PDB entry 6UUC | X-ray diffraction, 4.10 A resolution (low resolution: residue-level contacts below are approximate; hydrogen-bond / salt-bridge calls are withheld) | chains CCC and DDD of the 9 polymer chains in the assembly

== Chain CCC ==
Name: DNA-directed RNA polymerase subunit beta
Source organism: Escherichia coli
Notes: EC 2.7.7.6
Reference sequence: P0A8V4 (RPOB_ECO57); residues 1-1342 here = UniProt positions 1-1342
Chain sequence (1342 residues; numbered 1 to 1342; the number before each row is that of its first residue):
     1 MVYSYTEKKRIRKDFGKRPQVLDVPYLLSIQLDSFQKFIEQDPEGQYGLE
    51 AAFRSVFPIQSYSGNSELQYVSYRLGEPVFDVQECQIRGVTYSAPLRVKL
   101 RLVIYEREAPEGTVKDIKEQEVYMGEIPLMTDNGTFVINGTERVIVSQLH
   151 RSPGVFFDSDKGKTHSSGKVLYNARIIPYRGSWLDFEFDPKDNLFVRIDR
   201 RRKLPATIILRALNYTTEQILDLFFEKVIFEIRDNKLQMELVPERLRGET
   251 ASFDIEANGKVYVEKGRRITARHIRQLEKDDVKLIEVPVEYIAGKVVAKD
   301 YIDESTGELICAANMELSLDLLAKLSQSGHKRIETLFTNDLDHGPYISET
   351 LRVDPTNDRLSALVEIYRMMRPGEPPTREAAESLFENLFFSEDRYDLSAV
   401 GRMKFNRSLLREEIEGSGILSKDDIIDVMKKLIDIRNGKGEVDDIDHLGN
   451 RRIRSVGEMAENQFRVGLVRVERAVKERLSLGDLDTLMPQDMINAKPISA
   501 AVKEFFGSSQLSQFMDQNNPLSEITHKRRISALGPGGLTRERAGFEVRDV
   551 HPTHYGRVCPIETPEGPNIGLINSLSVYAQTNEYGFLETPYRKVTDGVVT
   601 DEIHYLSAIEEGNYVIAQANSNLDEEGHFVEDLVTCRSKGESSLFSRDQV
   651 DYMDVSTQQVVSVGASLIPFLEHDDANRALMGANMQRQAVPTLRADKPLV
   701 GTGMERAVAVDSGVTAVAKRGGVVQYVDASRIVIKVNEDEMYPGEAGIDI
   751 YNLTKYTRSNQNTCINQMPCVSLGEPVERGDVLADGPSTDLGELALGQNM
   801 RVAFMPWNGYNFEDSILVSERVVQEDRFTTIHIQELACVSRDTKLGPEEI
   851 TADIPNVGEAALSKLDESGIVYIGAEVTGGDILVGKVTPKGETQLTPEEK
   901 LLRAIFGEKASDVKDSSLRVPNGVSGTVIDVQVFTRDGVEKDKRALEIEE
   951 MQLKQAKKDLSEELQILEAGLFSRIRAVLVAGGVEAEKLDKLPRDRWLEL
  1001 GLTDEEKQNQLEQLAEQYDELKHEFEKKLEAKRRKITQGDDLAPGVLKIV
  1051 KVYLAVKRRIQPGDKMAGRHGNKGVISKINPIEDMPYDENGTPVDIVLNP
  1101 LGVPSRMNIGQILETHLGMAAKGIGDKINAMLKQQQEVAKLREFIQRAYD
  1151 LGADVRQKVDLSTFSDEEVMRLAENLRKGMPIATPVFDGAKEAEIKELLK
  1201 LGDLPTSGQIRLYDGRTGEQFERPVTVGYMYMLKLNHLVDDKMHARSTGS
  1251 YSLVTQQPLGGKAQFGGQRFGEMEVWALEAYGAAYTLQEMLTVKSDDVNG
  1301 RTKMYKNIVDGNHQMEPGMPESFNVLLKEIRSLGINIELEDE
Unresolved in the structure: 1-2
UniProt features mapped onto this chain:
  - modified residue (N6-acetyllysine): Lys1022, Lys1200
Small-molecule neighbours: ATP: Glu813, Ser1105, Arg1106

== Chain DDD ==
Name: DNA-directed RNA polymerase subunit beta'
Source organism: Escherichia coli
Notes: EC 2.7.7.6
Reference sequence: P0A8T7 (RPOC_ECOLI); numbering as in UniProt (aligned over 1-1407)
Chain sequence (1407 residues; row label = number of the first residue in the row):
     1 MKDLLKFLKAQTKTEEFDAIKIALASPDMIRSWSFGEVKKPETINYRTFK
    51 PERDGLFCARIFGPVKDYECLCGKYKRLKHRGVICEKCGVEVTQTKVRRE
   101 RMGHIELASPTAHIWFLKSLPSRIGLLLDMPLRDIERVLYFESYVVIEGG
   151 MTNLERQQILTEEQYLDALEEFGDEFDAKMGAEAIQALLKSMDLEQECEQ
   201 LREELNETNSETKRKKLTKRIKLLEAFVQSGNKPEWMILTVLPVLPPDLR
   251 PLVPLDGGRFATSDLNDLYRRVINRNNRLKRLLDLAAPDIIVRNEKRMLQ
   301 EAVDALLDNGRRGRAITGSNKRPLKSLADMIKGKQGRFRQNLLGKRVDYS
   351 GRSVITVGPYLRLHQCGLPKKMALELFKPFIYGKLELRGLATTIKAAKKM
   401 VEREEAVVWDILDEVIREHPVLLNRAPTLHRLGIQAFEPVLIEGKAIQLH
   451 PLVCAAYNADFDGDQMAVHVPLTLEAQLEARALMMSTNNILSPANGEPII
   501 VPSQDVVLGLYYMTRDCVNAKGEGMVLTGPKEAERLYRSGLASLHARVKV
   551 RITEYEKDANGELVAKTSLKDTTVGRAILWMIVPKGLPYSIVNQALGKKA
   601 ISKMLNTCYRILGLKPTVIFADQIMYTGFAYAARSGASVGIDDMVIPEKK
   651 HEIISEAEAEVAEIQEQFQSGLVTAGERYNKVIDIWAAANDRVSKAMMDN
   701 LQTETVINRDGQEEKQVSFNSIYMMADSGARGSAAQIRQLAGMRGLMAKP
   751 DGSIIETPITANFREGLNVLQYFISTHGARKGLADTALKTANSGYLTRRL
   801 VDVAQDLVVTEDDCGTHEGIMMTPVIEGGDVKEPLRDRVLGRVTAEDVLK
   851 PGTADILVPRNTLLHEQWCDLLEENSVDAVKVRSVVSCDTDFGVCAHCYG
   901 RDLARGHIINKGEAIGVIAAQSIGEPGTQLTMRTFHIGGAASRAAAESSI
   951 QVKNKGSIKLSNVKSVVNSSGKLVITSRNTELKLIDEFGRTKESYKVPYG
  1001 AVLAKGDGEQVAGGETVANWDPHTMPVITEVSGFVRFTDMIDGQTITRQT
  1051 DELTGLSSLVVLDSAERTAGGKDLRPALKIVDAQGNDVLIPGTDMPAQYF
  1101 LPGKAIVQLEDGVQISSGDTLARIPQESGGTKDITGGLPRVADLFEARRP
  1151 KEPAILAEISGIVSFGKETKGKRRLVITPVDGSDPYEEMIPKWRQLNVFE
  1201 GERVERGDVISDGPEAPHDILRLRGVHAVTRYIVNEVQDVYRLQGVKIND
  1251 KHIEVIVRQMLRKATIVNAGSSDFLEGEQVEYSRVKIANRELEANGKVGA
  1301 TYSRDLLGITKASLATESFISAASFQETTRVLTEAAVAGKRDELRGLKEN
  1351 VIVGRLIPAGTGYAYHQDRMRRRAAGEAPAAPQVTAEDASASLAELLNAG
  1401 LGGSDNE
Unresolved in the structure: 1-14, 932-943, 1377-1407
UniProt features mapped onto this chain:
  - binding site (Zn(2+)): Cys70, Cys72, Cys85, Cys88, Cys814, Cys888, Cys895, Cys898
  - binding site (Mg(2+)): Asp460, Asp462, Asp464
  - modified residue: Lys983 (N6-acetyllysine)
  - mutagenesis: Gln504 (Q504P: Resistant to antibiotics salinamide A and B), Asn690 (N690D: Resistant to antibiotics salinamide A and B), Met697 (M697V: Resistant to antibiotics salinamide A and B), Ala735 (A735T: Resistant to antibiotics salinamide A and B), Arg738 (R738C/H/P/S: Resistant to antibiotics salinamide A and B), Ala748 (A748E: Resistant to antibiotics salinamide A and B), Pro758 (P758S/T: Resistant to antibiotics salinamide A and B), Phe763 (F763C: Resistant to antibiotics salinamide A and B), Ser775 (S775A: Resistant to antibiotics salinamide A and B), Ala779 (A779T/V: Resistant to antibiotics salinamide A and B), Arg780 (R780C: Resistant to antibiotics salinamide A and B), Gly782 (G782A/C: Resistant to antibiotics salinamide A and B), 1 further mutagenesis entry in UniProt
Ion coordination: Zn2+ site 1: Cys72, Cys85, Cys88; Mg2+: Asp460, Asp462, Asp464 (shared with 1 residue of chain 333); Zn2+ site 2: Cys814, Cys895
Small-molecule neighbours: ATP: Arg425, Asn458, Asp460, Arg731

== How chain CCC and chain DDD interact ==
Contacting residue pairs (349):
  Ser167(CCC) - Ser1064(DDD)
  Ser167(CCC) - Ala1065(DDD)
  Gly168(CCC) - Ala1065(DDD)
  Lys169(CCC) - Ala1065(DDD)
  Arg268(CCC) - Arg1048(DDD)
  Asp340(CCC) - Thr1068(DDD)
  Phe545(CCC) - Asp785(DDD)
  Arg548(CCC) - Arg780(DDD)
  Arg548(CCC) - Leu788(DDD)
  Asp549(CCC) - Pro750(DDD)
  Val550(CCC) - Thr776(DDD)
  Val550(CCC) - His777(DDD)
  Val550(CCC) - Arg780(DDD)
  His551(CCC) - Phe773(DDD)
  Pro552(CCC) - Phe773(DDD)
  Pro552(CCC) - His777(DDD)
  Tyr555(CCC) - Phe773(DDD)
  Cys559(CCC) - Arg780(DDD)
  Pro560(CCC) - Thr776(DDD)
  Pro560(CCC) - Arg780(DDD)
  Ile561(CCC) - Tyr772(DDD)
  Ile561(CCC) - Arg780(DDD)
  Glu562(CCC) - Arg780(DDD)
  Thr563(CCC) - Arg780(DDD)
  Asn573(CCC) - Arg780(DDD)
  Gln618(CCC) - Asn768(DDD)
  Gln618(CCC) - Val769(DDD)
  Gln618(CCC) - Leu770(DDD)
  Asn620(CCC) - Asn768(DDD)
  Asn620(CCC) - Val769(DDD)
  Glu641(CCC) - Lys749(DDD)
  Thr657(CCC) - Val769(DDD)
  Val660(CCC) - Val769(DDD)
  Val660(CCC) - Phe773(DDD)
  Leu671(CCC) - Tyr772(DDD)
  Glu672(CCC) - Leu767(DDD)
  His673(CCC) - Phe763(DDD)
  His673(CCC) - Arg764(DDD)
  His673(CCC) - Glu765(DDD)
  His673(CCC) - Gly766(DDD)
  Asp674(CCC) - Phe763(DDD)
  Asp674(CCC) - Tyr772(DDD)
  Asp675(CCC) - Arg744(DDD)
  Asp675(CCC) - Phe763(DDD)
  Asp675(CCC) - Tyr772(DDD)
  Ala676(CCC) - Tyr772(DDD)
  Ala676(CCC) - Ala779(DDD)
  Asn677(CCC) - Ala779(DDD)
  Asn677(CCC) - Leu783(DDD)
  Ala679(CCC) - Tyr772(DDD)
  Phe804(CCC) - Ala637(DDD)
  Phe804(CCC) - Ser638(DDD)
  Met805(CCC) - Ala637(DDD)
  Pro806(CCC) - Asp505(DDD)
  Pro806(CCC) - Ala632(DDD)
  Pro806(CCC) - Ala633(DDD)
  Pro806(CCC) - Ala637(DDD)
  Trp807(CCC) - Ala633(DDD)
  Asn808(CCC) - Pro359(DDD)
  Asn808(CCC) - Phe629(DDD)
  Asn808(CCC) - Ala633(DDD)
  Gly809(CCC) - Val357(DDD)
  Gly809(CCC) - Pro359(DDD)
  Gly809(CCC) - Phe629(DDD)
  Tyr810(CCC) - Val357(DDD)
  Tyr810(CCC) - Pro359(DDD)
  Tyr810(CCC) - Tyr360(DDD)
  Asn811(CCC) - Asp505(DDD)
  Phe812(CCC) - Val357(DDD)
  Phe812(CCC) - Phe461(DDD)
  Phe812(CCC) - Ser503(DDD)
  Phe812(CCC) - Gln504(DDD)
  Phe812(CCC) - Phe629(DDD)
  Glu813(CCC) - Asp460(DDD)
  Glu813(CCC) - Phe461(DDD)
  Glu813(CCC) - Asp462(DDD)
  Glu813(CCC) - Gln504(DDD)
  Asp814(CCC) - Phe461(DDD)
  Asp814(CCC) - Arg731(DDD)
  Ser815(CCC) - Val357(DDD)
  Ser815(CCC) - Phe461(DDD)
  Arg841(CCC) - Asp256(DDD)
  Arg841(CCC) - Gly257(DDD)
  Gln894(CCC) - Glu69(DDD)
  Gln894(CCC) - Arg77(DDD)
  Pro1062(CCC) - Ala446(DDD)
  Gly1063(CCC) - Val354(DDD)
  Gly1063(CCC) - Ala446(DDD)
  Val1075(CCC) - Val354(DDD)
  Val1075(CCC) - Ile355(DDD)
  Val1075(CCC) - Asp462(DDD)
  Val1075(CCC) - Gly463(DDD)
  Ile1076(CCC) - Thr356(DDD)
  Ser1077(CCC) - Thr356(DDD)
  Ser1077(CCC) - Val357(DDD)
  Asn1099(CCC) - Gln504(DDD)
  Asn1099(CCC) - Asp505(DDD)
  Pro1100(CCC) - Ala637(DDD)
  Pro1100(CCC) - Val639(DDD)
  Pro1100(CCC) - Met725(DDD)
  Leu1101(CCC) - Gln504(DDD)
  Leu1101(CCC) - Asp505(DDD)
  Leu1101(CCC) - Met725(DDD)
  Leu1101(CCC) - Arg731(DDD)
  Ser1105(CCC) - Arg731(DDD)
  Arg1106(CCC) - Arg731(DDD)
  Met1107(CCC) - Gln736(DDD)
  Met1107(CCC) - Phe763(DDD)
  Ile1109(CCC) - Met644(DDD)
  Ile1112(CCC) - Val639(DDD)
  Leu1113(CCC) - Ile641(DDD)
  His1116(CCC) - Ile641(DDD)
  Phe1187(CCC) - Leu767(DDD)
  Phe1187(CCC) - Asn768(DDD)
  Phe1187(CCC) - Tyr772(DDD)
  Glu1192(CCC) - Arg764(DDD)
  Lys1196(CCC) - Ile641(DDD)
  Lys1196(CCC) - Asp642(DDD)
  Gln1209(CCC) - Ser638(DDD)
  Gln1209(CCC) - Gly640(DDD)
  Gln1209(CCC) - Asp643(DDD)
  Glu1219(CCC) - Arg634(DDD)
  Phe1221(CCC) - Ala633(DDD)
  Phe1221(CCC) - Arg634(DDD)
  Glu1222(CCC) - Tyr512(DDD)
  Glu1222(CCC) - Tyr537(DDD)
  Glu1222(CCC) - Leu544(DDD)
  Glu1222(CCC) - Arg634(DDD)
  Glu1222(CCC) - Ser635(DDD)
  Arg1223(CCC) - Tyr512(DDD)
  Arg1223(CCC) - Ser635(DDD)
  Arg1223(CCC) - Gly636(DDD)
  Arg1223(CCC) - Ala637(DDD)
  Arg1223(CCC) - Ser721(DDD)
  Arg1223(CCC) - Met724(DDD)
  Pro1224(CCC) - Gly636(DDD)
  Pro1224(CCC) - Ser638(DDD)
  Val1225(CCC) - Gly636(DDD)
  Val1225(CCC) - Ser638(DDD)
  Thr1226(CCC) - Ser638(DDD)
  Thr1226(CCC) - Val639(DDD)
  Thr1226(CCC) - Gly640(DDD)
  Val1239(CCC) - Lys445(DDD)
  Asp1240(CCC) - Lys445(DDD)
  Lys1242(CCC) - Arg352(DDD)
  Lys1242(CCC) - Gln465(DDD)
  Met1243(CCC) - Arg352(DDD)
  Met1243(CCC) - Ser353(DDD)
  Met1243(CCC) - Pro369(DDD)
  Met1243(CCC) - Met372(DDD)
  Met1243(CCC) - Lys445(DDD)
  His1244(CCC) - Gly351(DDD)
  His1244(CCC) - Arg352(DDD)
  His1244(CCC) - Met372(DDD)
  Ala1245(CCC) - Ser350(DDD)
  Ala1245(CCC) - Met372(DDD)
  Ala1245(CCC) - Glu375(DDD)
  Arg1246(CCC) - Asp348(DDD)
  Arg1246(CCC) - Tyr349(DDD)
  Arg1246(CCC) - Ser350(DDD)
  Arg1246(CCC) - Leu376(DDD)
  Ser1247(CCC) - Asp348(DDD)
  Ser1247(CCC) - Tyr349(DDD)
  Ser1247(CCC) - Glu375(DDD)
  Ser1247(CCC) - Leu376(DDD)
  Ser1247(CCC) - Lys378(DDD)
  Thr1248(CCC) - Tyr349(DDD)
  Tyr1251(CCC) - Asp348(DDD)
  Leu1253(CCC) - Arg99(DDD)
  Val1254(CCC) - Arg99(DDD)
  Val1254(CCC) - Asp248(DDD)
  Val1254(CCC) - Leu249(DDD)
  Thr1255(CCC) - Asn341(DDD)
  Gln1256(CCC) - Arg99(DDD)
  Gln1257(CCC) - Asn341(DDD)
  Gln1257(CCC) - Gly344(DDD)
  Gln1257(CCC) - Lys345(DDD)
  Gln1257(CCC) - Arg346(DDD)
  Pro1258(CCC) - Arg346(DDD)
  Pro1258(CCC) - Val347(DDD)
  Pro1258(CCC) - Asp348(DDD)
  Leu1259(CCC) - Arg346(DDD)
  Phe1265(CCC) - Glu375(DDD)
  Gly1267(CCC) - Arg346(DDD)
  Gly1267(CCC) - Val347(DDD)
  Gly1267(CCC) - Ser350(DDD)
  Gln1268(CCC) - Lys345(DDD)
  Gln1268(CCC) - Arg346(DDD)
  Gln1268(CCC) - Val347(DDD)
  Gln1268(CCC) - Ser350(DDD)
  Gln1268(CCC) - Gly351(DDD)
  Gln1268(CCC) - Arg352(DDD)
  Arg1269(CCC) - Arg339(DDD)
  Arg1269(CCC) - Gln340(DDD)
  Arg1269(CCC) - Gly344(DDD)
  Arg1269(CCC) - Lys345(DDD)
  Arg1269(CCC) - Arg346(DDD)
  Phe1270(CCC) - Gly344(DDD)
  Phe1270(CCC) - Lys345(DDD)
  Phe1270(CCC) - Ile434(DDD)
  Gly1271(CCC) - Gly344(DDD)
  Glu1272(CCC) - Arg339(DDD)
  Glu1272(CCC) - Leu343(DDD)
  Glu1272(CCC) - Arg798(DDD)
  Met1273(CCC) - Thr428(DDD)
  Glu1274(CCC) - Asn424(DDD)
  Glu1274(CCC) - Thr428(DDD)
  Val1275(CCC) - Leu343(DDD)
  Trp1276(CCC) - Arg798(DDD)
  Trp1276(CCC) - Val801(DDD)
  Trp1276(CCC) - Gln805(DDD)
  Trp1276(CCC) - Val917(DDD)
  Trp1276(CCC) - Gln921(DDD)
  Ala1277(CCC) - Thr428(DDD)
  Ala1277(CCC) - Arg431(DDD)
  Ala1277(CCC) - Gln921(DDD)
  Leu1278(CCC) - Met484(DDD)
  Glu1279(CCC) - Gln805(DDD)
  Glu1279(CCC) - Ala914(DDD)
  Glu1279(CCC) - Val917(DDD)
  Glu1279(CCC) - Leu1347(DDD)
  Glu1279(CCC) - Val1351(DDD)
  Ala1280(CCC) - Arg431(DDD)
  Ala1280(CCC) - Ile918(DDD)
  Ala1280(CCC) - Gln921(DDD)
  Tyr1281(CCC) - Arg431(DDD)
  Tyr1281(CCC) - Leu432(DDD)
  Tyr1281(CCC) - Ile434(DDD)
  Tyr1281(CCC) - Gln435(DDD)
  Tyr1281(CCC) - Leu483(DDD)
  Tyr1281(CCC) - Met484(DDD)
  Tyr1281(CCC) - Asn489(DDD)
  Gly1282(CCC) - Gly1360(DDD)
  Gly1282(CCC) - Thr1361(DDD)
  Ala1283(CCC) - Glu479(DDD)
  Ala1283(CCC) - Leu483(DDD)
  Ala1283(CCC) - Met484(DDD)
  Ala1283(CCC) - Thr1361(DDD)
  Ala1284(CCC) - Glu479(DDD)
  Ala1284(CCC) - Leu1356(DDD)
  Ala1284(CCC) - Ile1357(DDD)
  Ala1284(CCC) - Thr1361(DDD)
  Ala1284(CCC) - Gly1362(DDD)
  Tyr1285(CCC) - Glu475(DDD)
  Tyr1285(CCC) - Glu479(DDD)
  Tyr1285(CCC) - Leu1356(DDD)
  Tyr1285(CCC) - Thr1361(DDD)
  Thr1286(CCC) - Leu422(DDD)
  Thr1286(CCC) - Ala476(DDD)
  Thr1286(CCC) - Glu479(DDD)
  Leu1287(CCC) - Val1351(DDD)
  Leu1287(CCC) - Ile1357(DDD)
  Gln1288(CCC) - Gly1354(DDD)
  Gln1288(CCC) - Arg1355(DDD)
  Gln1288(CCC) - Leu1356(DDD)
  Glu1289(CCC) - Val470(DDD)
  Glu1289(CCC) - Pro471(DDD)
  Glu1289(CCC) - Leu472(DDD)
  Glu1289(CCC) - Thr473(DDD)
  Glu1289(CCC) - Ala476(DDD)
  Met1290(CCC) - Val347(DDD)
  Met1290(CCC) - His469(DDD)
  Leu1291(CCC) - Lys345(DDD)
  Leu1291(CCC) - Val1351(DDD)
  Thr1292(CCC) - Gly1354(DDD)
  Val1293(CCC) - Asp348(DDD)
  Lys1294(CCC) - Val347(DDD)
  Lys1294(CCC) - Asp348(DDD)
  Lys1294(CCC) - Tyr349(DDD)
  Lys1294(CCC) - Val470(DDD)
  Lys1294(CCC) - Leu472(DDD)
  Ser1295(CCC) - Lys345(DDD)
  Ser1295(CCC) - Arg346(DDD)
  Asp1296(CCC) - Lys345(DDD)
  Met1304(CCC) - Thr473(DDD)
  Tyr1305(CCC) - Tyr349(DDD)
  Tyr1305(CCC) - Pro379(DDD)
  Tyr1305(CCC) - Tyr382(DDD)
  Ile1308(CCC) - Pro379(DDD)
  Ile1308(CCC) - Phe380(DDD)
  Ile1308(CCC) - Leu472(DDD)
  Val1309(CCC) - Pro379(DDD)
  Val1309(CCC) - Tyr382(DDD)
  Val1309(CCC) - Gly383(DDD)
  His1313(CCC) - Phe380(DDD)
  His1313(CCC) - Leu472(DDD)
  His1313(CCC) - Thr473(DDD)
  His1313(CCC) - Leu474(DDD)
  His1313(CCC) - Glu475(DDD)
  His1313(CCC) - Gln477(DDD)
  Gly1318(CCC) - Glu15(DDD)
  Met1319(CCC) - Glu15(DDD)
  Met1319(CCC) - Phe17(DDD)
  Met1319(CCC) - Val1353(DDD)
  Pro1320(CCC) - Lys345(DDD)
  Pro1320(CCC) - Val1353(DDD)
  Pro1320(CCC) - Gly1354(DDD)
  Ser1322(CCC) - Asn341(DDD)
  Ser1322(CCC) - Leu342(DDD)
  Phe1323(CCC) - Ile20(DDD)
  Phe1323(CCC) - Leu342(DDD)
  Phe1323(CCC) - Ile1352(DDD)
  Val1325(CCC) - Arg99(DDD)
  Val1325(CCC) - Leu249(DDD)
  Val1325(CCC) - Arg337(DDD)
  Leu1326(CCC) - Ile331(DDD)
  Leu1326(CCC) - Arg337(DDD)
  Leu1326(CCC) - Phe338(DDD)
  Leu1326(CCC) - Leu342(DDD)
  Lys1328(CCC) - Glu100(DDD)
  Lys1328(CCC) - Met102(DDD)
  Lys1328(CCC) - Leu245(DDD)
  Glu1329(CCC) - Met330(DDD)
  Glu1329(CCC) - Arg337(DDD)
  Arg1331(CCC) - Trp33(DDD)
  Arg1331(CCC) - Pro243(DDD)
  Ser1332(CCC) - Met102(DDD)
  Ser1332(CCC) - Pro243(DDD)
  Ser1332(CCC) - Leu245(DDD)
  Ser1332(CCC) - Leu327(DDD)
  Leu1333(CCC) - His113(DDD)
  Leu1333(CCC) - Leu307(DDD)
  Leu1333(CCC) - Leu327(DDD)
  Leu1333(CCC) - Ala328(DDD)
  Leu1333(CCC) - Ile331(DDD)
  Gly1334(CCC) - Ala25(DDD)
  Ile1335(CCC) - Ile22(DDD)
  Ile1335(CCC) - Ala23(DDD)
  Ile1335(CCC) - Ala25(DDD)
  Asn1336(CCC) - Lys21(DDD)
  Asn1336(CCC) - Ile22(DDD)
  Asn1336(CCC) - Ala23(DDD)
  Asn1336(CCC) - Leu24(DDD)
  Asn1336(CCC) - Ala25(DDD)
  Asn1336(CCC) - Met29(DDD)
  Asn1336(CCC) - Trp33(DDD)
  Ile1337(CCC) - Lys21(DDD)
  Glu1338(CCC) - Ile20(DDD)
  Glu1338(CCC) - Lys21(DDD)
  Leu1339(CCC) - Ala19(DDD)
  Glu1340(CCC) - Phe17(DDD)
  Glu1340(CCC) - Asp18(DDD)
  Glu1340(CCC) - Ala19(DDD)
  Glu1340(CCC) - Lys21(DDD)
  Glu1340(CCC) - Arg1341(DDD)
  Asp1341(CCC) - Phe17(DDD)
  Asp1341(CCC) - Asp18(DDD)
  Glu1342(CCC) - Glu16(DDD)
  Glu1342(CCC) - Asp18(DDD)
Also at the interface, not in a pair above, chain CCC (169 interface residues in all): Gly544, Glu546, His554, Ile569, Arg637, Ser642, Leu680, Lys844, Glu892, Gln1061, Lys1065, Lys1073, Gly1074, Gly1102, Val1103, Pro1104, Lys1191, Gly1260, Gln1314, Met1315, Pro1317, Glu1321, Asn1324, Ile1330
Also at the interface, not in a pair above, chain DDD (187 interface residues in all): Arg47, Phe49, Lys76, Trp115, Pro251, Val253, Lys371, Ile394, His430, Gln448, Pro451, Cys454, Ala459, Ala467, Arg538, Ala730, Gln739, Leu740, Asp751, Thr757, Ser775, Lys781, Ala784, Lys789, Gly794, Thr797, Glu913, Lys1072, Ala1336, Ala1359

== In short ==
169 residues of chain CCC and 187 residues of chain DDD are in contact. ATP is bound between chain CCC and
chain DDD. From UniProt: 8 Zn2+-binding residues, 3 Mg2+-binding residues and 13 mutagenesis sites on chain
DDD.
Chain CCC is DNA-directed RNA polymerase subunit beta and chain DDD is DNA-directed RNA polymerase subunit
beta', both from Escherichia coli; the structure, E. coli sigma-S transcription initiation complex with a 3-nt
RNA and a mismatching ATP ("Fresh" crystal ..., was determined by X-ray diffraction, deposited together with
6UTV, 6UTW, 6UTX, 6UTY, 6UTZ, 6UU0 and 11 further entries.
